Entry 7P2D (X-ray diffraction, 3.20 A resolution); this record covers chains A and B of the 3 polymer chains in the assembly.

[Chain A]
Molecule: Isoform 2 of Integrin alpha-M
From: Homo sapiens
Reference sequence: P11215 (ITAM_HUMAN), isoform P11215-2; residues 1-756 here correspond to UniProt positions 17-772 (UniProt number = residue number + 16)
Amino-acid sequence (763 residues; row label = number of the first residue in the row):
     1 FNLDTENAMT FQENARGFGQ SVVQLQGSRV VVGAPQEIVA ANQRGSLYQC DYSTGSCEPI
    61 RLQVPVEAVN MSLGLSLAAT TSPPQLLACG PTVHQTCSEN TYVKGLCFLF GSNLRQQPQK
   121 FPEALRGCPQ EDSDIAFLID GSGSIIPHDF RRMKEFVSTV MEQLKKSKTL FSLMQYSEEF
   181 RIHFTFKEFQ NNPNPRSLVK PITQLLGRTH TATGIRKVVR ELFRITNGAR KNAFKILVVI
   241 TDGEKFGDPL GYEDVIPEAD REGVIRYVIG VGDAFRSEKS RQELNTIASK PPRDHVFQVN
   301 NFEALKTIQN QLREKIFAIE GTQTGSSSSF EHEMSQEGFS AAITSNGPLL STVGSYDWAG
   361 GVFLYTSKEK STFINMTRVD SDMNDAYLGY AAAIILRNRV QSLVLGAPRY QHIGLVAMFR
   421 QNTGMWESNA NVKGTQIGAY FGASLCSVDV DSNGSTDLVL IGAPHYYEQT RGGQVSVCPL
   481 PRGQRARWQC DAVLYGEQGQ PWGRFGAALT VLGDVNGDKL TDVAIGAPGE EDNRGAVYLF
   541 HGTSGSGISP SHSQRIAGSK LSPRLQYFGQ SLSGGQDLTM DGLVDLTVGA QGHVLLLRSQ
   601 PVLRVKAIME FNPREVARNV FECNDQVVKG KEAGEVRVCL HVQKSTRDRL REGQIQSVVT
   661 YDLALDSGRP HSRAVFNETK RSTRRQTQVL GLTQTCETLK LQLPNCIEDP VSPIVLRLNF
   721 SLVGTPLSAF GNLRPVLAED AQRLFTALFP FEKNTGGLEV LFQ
Not modelled in the structure: 752-763
Disulfide bonds: Cys50-Cys57, Cys89-Cys107, Cys97-Cys128, Cys478-Cys490, Cys623-Cys706, Cys639-Cys696
Glycans and other covalent adducts: N-acetylglucosamine (NAG) linked to Asn70, Asn375, Asn719
Construct notes: conflict Arg224 (Asn240 in P11215), Arg681 (Asn697 in P11215), Thr755 (Cys771 in P11215); expression tag (757-763)
Bound ions: Ca2+ site 1: Asp514, Asn516, Asp518, Leu520, Asp522; Ca2+ site 2: Thr579, Asp581, Leu583, Asp585
Swiss-Prot annotation at these positions:
  - binding site (Ca(2+)): Asp449, Asp451, Asn453, Asp457
  - glycosylation (N-linked (GlcNAc...) asparagine): Asn70, Asn375, Asn453
Reported in the primary citation:
  - contacts within the chain: Arg61-Gly111
  - binding site for N-acetylglucosamine: Thr322
  - post-translational modification sites: Asn375
  - conformationally variable residues (helix shift, order/disorder transition): Asp242 to Glu244, Phe302 to Glu320
  - specificity-determining residues: Thr203, Leu206 (proposed by the authors, not directly observed)

[Chain B]
Molecule: Integrin beta
From: Homo sapiens
Reference sequence: A0A494C0X7 (A0A494C0X7_HUMAN); residues 1-460 here correspond to UniProt positions 23-482 (UniProt number = residue number + 22)
Amino-acid sequence (473 residues; row label = number of the first residue in the row):
     1 QECTKFKVSS CRECIESGPG CTWCQKLNFT GPGDPDSIRC DTRPQLLMRG CAADDIMDPT
    61 SLAETQEDHN GGQKQLSPQK VTLYLRPGQA AAFNVTFRRA KGYPIDLYYL MDLSYSMLDD
   121 LRNVKKLGGD LLRALNEITE SGRIGFGSFV DKTVLPFVNT HPDKLRNPCP NKEKECQPPF
   181 AFRHVLKLTN NSNQFQTEVG KQLISGNLDA PEGGLDAMMQ VAACPEEIGW RNVTRLLVFA
   241 TDDGFHFAGD GKLGAILTPN DGRCHLEDNL YKRSNEFDYP SVGQLAHKLA ENNIQPIFAV
   301 TSRMVKTYEK LTEIIPKSAV GELSEDSSNV VHLIKNAYNK LSSRVFLDHN ALPDTLKVTY
   361 DSFCSNGVTH RNQPRGDCDG VQINVPITFQ VKVTATECIQ EQSFVIRALG FTDIVTVQVL
   421 PQCECRCRDQ SRDRSLCHGK GFLECGICRC DTGYIGKNCE KNCEPAALQT LFQ
Not modelled in the structure: 460-473
Disulfide bonds: Cys3-Cys21, Cys11-Cys425, Cys14-Cys40, Cys24-Cys51, Cys169-Cys176, Cys224-Cys264, Cys364-Cys378, Cys398-Cys423, Cys427-Cys445, Cys437-Cys448, Cys450-Cys459
Glycans and other covalent adducts: N-acetylglucosamine (NAG) linked to Asn94, Asn190
Construct notes: expression tag (461-473)

[Interface between chain A and chain B]
Residue-residue contacts (60; chain A residue first):
  Gln20(A) with Leu257(B)
  Gln36(A) with Ala255(B), hydrogen bond (side chain-backbone)
  Thr92(A) with Leu253(B)
  His94(A) with Leu155(B)
  Cys97(A) with His161(B), hydrogen bond (backbone-side chain)
  Glu99(A) with His161(B); Lys164(B)
  Asn100(A) with Asn159(B), hydrogen bond; His161(B)
  Thr101(A) with Leu155(B); Asn159(B); Thr160(B); His161(B)
  Val103(A) with Leu155(B), hydrophobic; Pro156(B), hydrophobic
  Phe330(A) with Leu208(B), hydrophobic
  Met334(A) with Leu155(B), hydrophobic; Leu208(B), hydrophobic
  Gln336(A) with Pro156(B); Leu253(B), hydrogen bond (side chain-backbone)
  Phe339(A) with Lys252(B); Leu253(B), hydrophobic
  Val353(A) with Leu253(B), hydrophobic
  Trp358(A) with Pro156(B); Leu208(B), hydrophobic; Asp209(B)
  Asp385(A) with Ala210(B); Pro211(B)
  Tyr387(A) with Asp209(B); His246(B); Asp250(B); Leu253(B)
  Tyr390(A) with Gly249(B), hydrogen bond (side chain-backbone); Lys252(B)
  Arg409(A) with Pro211(B); Phe245(B), hydrogen bond (side chain-backbone); His246(B); Asp250(B), salt bridge
  His412(A) with Gly244(B); Phe245(B), hydrogen bond (side chain-backbone); Phe247(B); Thr307(B)
  Gln436(A) with Ile314(B)
  Ile437(A) with Thr307(B); Lys310(B)
  Gly438(A) with Phe247(B)
  Tyr440(A) with Phe247(B), hydrophobic; Ala248(B); Gly249(B), hydrogen bond (side chain-backbone); Asp250(B), hydrogen bond
  His465(A) with Ala248(B), hydrogen bond (side chain-backbone); Gly249(B)
  Tyr467(A) with Gly283(B); His287(B)
  Trp502(A) with Gln284(B); His287(B)
  Arg504(A) with Pro259(B)
  Tyr567(A) with Thr258(B); Pro259(B)
  His671(A) with Tyr454(B)
Also at the interface, not in a pair above, chain A (41 interface residues in all): Arg44, Ser72, Leu75, Thr96, Ser98, Tyr102, Pro408, Gln411, Ile413, Gln498, Asn533
Also at the interface, not in a pair above, chain B (38 interface residues in all): Phe157, Asp163, Ser281, Val282, Met304, Leu311, Asp354, Ile455
Interface features reported in the paper:
  - interface residues, chain A: Thr96(A)

[Summary]
Chain A and chain B form an interface of 41 and 38 residues respectively; the contacts include 10 hydrogen
bonds and 1 salt bridge. Polar contacts include Arg409(A)-Asp250(B), Gln36(A)-Ala255(B) and
Cys97(A)-His161(B). Covalently linked N-acetylglucosamine: at Asn70(A), Asn375(A) and Asn719(A). From the
paper: a binding site for N-acetylglucosamine at Thr322(A); the interface residue Thr96(A).
Here chain A is Isoform 2 of Integrin alpha-M and chain B is Integrin beta, both from Homo sapiens. Entry 7P2D
(Structure of alphaMbeta2/Cd11bCD18 headpiece in complex with a nanobody) was determined by X-ray diffraction
(same publication as 7NP9).
